PDB entry 1TMB | X-ray diffraction, 2.30 A resolution | chains H and T of the 4 polymer chains in the assembly

[Chain H]
Name: Alpha-thrombin (large subunit)
From: Homo sapiens
Notes: EC 3.4.21.5
UniProt: P00734 (THRB_HUMAN); the construct lacks a stretch of the UniProt sequence and is renumbered around it, so the offset changes along the chain: 16-36 = UniProt 364-384; 37-60 = UniProt 386-409; 61-77 = UniProt 419-435; 78-97 = UniProt 437-456; 7 more segments
Amino-acid sequence (259 residues; each row starts with the number of its first residue; note: 3 numbers in that range are skipped by the numbering (no residue carries them; nothing is unmodelled there); a row labelled like 60A-60I holds insertion residues (60A, then the next letters in order)):
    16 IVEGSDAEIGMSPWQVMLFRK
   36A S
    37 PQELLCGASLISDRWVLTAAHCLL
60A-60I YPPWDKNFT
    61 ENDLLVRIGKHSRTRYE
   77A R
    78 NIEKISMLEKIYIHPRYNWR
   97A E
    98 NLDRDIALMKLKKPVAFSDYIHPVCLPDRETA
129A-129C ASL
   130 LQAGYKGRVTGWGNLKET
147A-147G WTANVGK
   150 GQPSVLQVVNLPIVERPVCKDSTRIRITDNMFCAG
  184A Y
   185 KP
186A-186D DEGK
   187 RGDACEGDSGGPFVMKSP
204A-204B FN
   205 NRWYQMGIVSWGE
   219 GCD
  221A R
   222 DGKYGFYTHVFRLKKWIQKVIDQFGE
Disordered / not traced: 147A-147G
Disulfides: Cys-42/Cys-58, Cys-168/Cys-182, Cys-191/Cys-220
UniProt features mapped onto this chain:
  - region: Ala-183 to Val-200 (High affinity receptor-binding region which is also known as the TP508 peptide)
  - active site (Charge relay system): His-57, Asp-102, Ser-195
  - glycosylation: Asn-60G (N-linked (GlcNAc...) (complex) asparagine)

[Chain T]
Name: cyclotheonamide A
From: Theonella sp
Amino-acid sequence (5 residues; each row starts with the number of its first residue):
    48 XFXAP
Modified positions: 0MG (amino{[(4S)-4-amino-5-carboxy-5-oxopentyl]amino}methaniminium) at position 48, VLT ((2E,4S)-4-amino-5-(4-hydroxyphenyl)pent-2-enoic acid) at position 50; Phe-49 (D-phenylalanine; DPN); Ala-51 (3-amino-n-formyl-l-alanine; 0FL)
Covalent attachments: covalent link 0MG_48/Pro-52

[Interface between chain H and chain T]
Pairs across the interface (32; chain H residue first):
  Leu-40(H) / Phe-49(T)
  Leu-41(H) / Phe-49(T)
  His-57(H) / 0MG_48(T)  hydrogen bond (side chain-backbone)
  His-57(H) / Pro-52(T)
  Tyr-60A(H) / Pro-52(T)
  Trp-60D(H) / Phe-49(T)
  Trp-60D(H) / VLT_50(T)
  Trp-60D(H) / Pro-52(T)  hydrophobic
  Leu-99(H) / Pro-52(T)  hydrophobic
  Asp-189(H) / 0MG_48(T)
  Ala-190(H) / 0MG_48(T)
  Cys-191(H) / 0MG_48(T)
  Glu-192(H) / 0MG_48(T)
  Glu-192(H) / Phe-49(T)
  Glu-192(H) / VLT_50(T)
  Glu-192(H) / Ala-51(T)
  Gly-193(H) / 0MG_48(T)
  Gly-193(H) / Phe-49(T)
  Asp-194(H) / 0MG_48(T)
  Ser-195(H) / 0MG_48(T)  covalent bond
  Ser-195(H) / Phe-49(T)
  Ser-195(H) / Pro-52(T)
  Ser-214(H) / 0MG_48(T)  hydrogen bond (backbone-backbone)
  Ser-214(H) / Pro-52(T)
  Trp-215(H) / 0MG_48(T)
  Trp-215(H) / Ala-51(T)
  Trp-215(H) / Pro-52(T)  hydrophobic
  Gly-216(H) / 0MG_48(T)
  Gly-216(H) / Ala-51(T)  hydrogen bond (backbone-backbone)
  Gly-219(H) / 0MG_48(T)
  Cys-220(H) / 0MG_48(T)
  Gly-226(H) / 0MG_48(T)
Also at the interface, not in a pair above, chain H (23 interface residues in all): Cys-42, Lys-60F, Val-213, Glu-217

[Summary]
23 residues of chain H and 5 residues of chain T are in contact, with 1 covalent bond and 3 hydrogen bonds.
Polar contacts include His-57(H)/0MG_48(T), Ser-214(H)/0MG_48(T) and Gly-216(H)/Ala-51(T). Curated annotation
(UniProt) lists 3 active-site residues on chain H.
Here chain H is Alpha-thrombin (large subunit) (Homo sapiens) and chain T is cyclotheonamide A (Theonella sp).
Entry 1TMB (Molecular basis for the inhibition of human alpha-thrombin by the macrocyclic peptide
cyclotheonamide A) was determined by X-ray diffraction.
